PDB entry 7NJK | electron microscopy, 2.52 A resolution | chains C and G of the 20 polymer chains in the assembly

[Chain C]
Protein: ATP synthase subunit alpha
From: Mycolicibacterium smegmatis (strain ATCC 700084 / mc(2)155)
Notes: EC 7.1.2.2
UniProtKB: A0R202 (ATPA_MYCS2); residues 1-548 here = UniProt positions 1-548
Amino-acid sequence (548 residues; numbered 1 to 548; the number before each row is that of its first residue):
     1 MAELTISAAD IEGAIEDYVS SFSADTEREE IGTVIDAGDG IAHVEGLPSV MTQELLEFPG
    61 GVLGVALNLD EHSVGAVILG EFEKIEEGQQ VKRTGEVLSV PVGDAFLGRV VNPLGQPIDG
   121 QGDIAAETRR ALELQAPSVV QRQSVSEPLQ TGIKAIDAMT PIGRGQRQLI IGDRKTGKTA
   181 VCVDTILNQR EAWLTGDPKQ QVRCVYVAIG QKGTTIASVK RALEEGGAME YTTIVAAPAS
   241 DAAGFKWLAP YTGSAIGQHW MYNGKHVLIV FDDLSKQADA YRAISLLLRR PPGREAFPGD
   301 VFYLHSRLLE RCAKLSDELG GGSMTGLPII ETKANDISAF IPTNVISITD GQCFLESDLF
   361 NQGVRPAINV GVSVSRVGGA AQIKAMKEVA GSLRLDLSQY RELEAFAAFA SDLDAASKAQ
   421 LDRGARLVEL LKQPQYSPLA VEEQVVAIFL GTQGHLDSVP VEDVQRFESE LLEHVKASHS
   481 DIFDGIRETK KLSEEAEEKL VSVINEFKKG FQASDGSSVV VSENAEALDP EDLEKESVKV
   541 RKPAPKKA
Disordered / not traced: 1-5, 409-412, 522-526, 546-548
Bound ions: Mg2+: Thr179 (together with ATP)
Small-molecule neighbours:
  - ADP (adenosine-5'-diphosphate): Val374, Ser375, Arg376
  - ATP (adenosine-5'-triphosphate): Asp173, Arg174, Lys175, Thr176, Gly177, Lys178, Thr179, Ala180, Glu331, Phe360, Arg365, Pro366, Gln433, Pro434, Gln435
UniProt features mapped onto this chain:
  - binding site (ATP): Gly172 to Thr179
  - site: Ser373 (Required for activity)

[Chain G]
Protein: ATP synthase gamma chain
From: Mycobacterium smegmatis (strain ATCC 700084 / mc(2)155)
UniProtKB: A0R201 (ATPG_MYCS2); numbering as in UniProt (aligned over 1-307)
Amino-acid sequence (307 residues; each row starts with the number of its first residue):
     1 MAATLRELRG RIRSAGSIKK ITKAQELIAT SRIAKAQARV EAARPYAAEI TNMLTELAGA
    61 SALDHPLLVE RKQPKRAGVL VVSSDRGLCG AYNANVLRRA EELFSLLRDE GKDPVLYVVG
   121 RKALGYFSFR QRTVVESWTG FSERPTYENA REIADTLVNA FMAGADDEGD DAGADGILGV
   181 DELHIVFTEF RSMLSQTAVA RRAAPMEVEY VGEVETGPRT LYSFEPDPET LFDALLPRYI
   241 ATRVYAALLE AAASESASRR RAMKSATDNA DDLIKALTLA ANRERQAQIT QEISEIVGGA
   301 NALAGSK
Disordered / not traced: 1-2, 214-219, 305-307

[How chain C and chain G interact]
Contacting residue pairs (54):
  Pro291(C) - Ala302(G)  hydrophobic
  Pro291(C) - Leu303(G)  hydrophobic
  Pro292(C) - Ala302(G)
  Gly293(C) - Glu295(G)
  Glu295(C) - Glu295(G)  hydrogen bond (backbone-side chain)
  Ser338(C) - Ala3(G)
  Ala527(C) - Glu102(G)
  Ala527(C) - Ser105(G)
  Ala527(C) - Leu106(G)
  Ala527(C) - Asp109(G)
  Leu528(C) - Glu102(G)  hydrogen bond (backbone-backbone)
  Leu528(C) - Leu103(G)  hydrophobic
  Leu528(C) - Leu106(G)
  Leu528(C) - Ala200(G)  hydrophobic
  Pro530(C) - Leu106(G)  hydrophobic
  Leu533(C) - Leu103(G)  hydrophobic
  Leu533(C) - His184(G)
  Leu533(C) - Ala200(G)
  Leu533(C) - Arg201(G)
  Leu533(C) - Arg202(G)
  Glu534(C) - Ala200(G)  hydrogen bond (backbone-backbone)
  Glu534(C) - Arg201(G)
  Glu534(C) - Arg202(G)  hydrogen bond (backbone-backbone)
  Lys535(C) - Arg202(G)
  Lys535(C) - Glu207(G)
  Glu536(C) - Arg201(G)  salt bridge
  Glu536(C) - Arg202(G)  hydrogen bond (backbone-side chain)
  Glu536(C) - Met206(G)
  Glu536(C) - Glu207(G)  hydrogen bond (backbone-backbone)
  Glu536(C) - Tyr239(G)  hydrogen bond
  Glu536(C) - Arg243(G)  salt bridge
  Ser537(C) - Met206(G)
  Ser537(C) - Glu207(G)
  Val538(C) - Leu54(G)  hydrophobic
  Val538(C) - Ala58(G)  hydrophobic
  Val538(C) - Leu68(G)  hydrophobic
  Val538(C) - Met206(G)  hydrophobic
  Val538(C) - Glu207(G)  hydrogen bond (backbone-backbone)
  Val538(C) - Val208(G)
  Val538(C) - Glu209(G)  hydrogen bond (backbone-backbone)
  Lys539(C) - Thr55(G)  hydrogen bond (backbone-side chain)
  Lys539(C) - Glu209(G)
  Val540(C) - Ala58(G)  hydrophobic
  Val540(C) - Gly59(G)
  Val540(C) - Glu209(G)  hydrogen bond (backbone-backbone)
  Val540(C) - Tyr210(G)
  Val540(C) - Val211(G)  hydrogen bond (backbone-backbone)
  Arg541(C) - Thr55(G)
  Arg541(C) - Val211(G)
  Lys542(C) - Gly59(G)
  Lys542(C) - Tyr210(G)
  Lys542(C) - Val211(G)  hydrogen bond (backbone-backbone)
  Lys542(C) - Gly212(G)
  Pro545(C) - Tyr210(G)
Interface residues without a listed pair, chain C (24 interface residues in all): Arg294, Asp336, Asp532, Pro543, Ala544
Interface residues without a listed pair, chain G (35 interface residues in all): Asn52, Glu56, Arg99, Ala203, Glu213, Gln291, Gly298, Gly299
The authors on this interface:
  - interface residues, chain C: Val520(C)
  - interface residues, chain G: Gly212(G)

[In short]
24 residues of chain C face 35 of chain G across their interface; the contacts include 13 hydrogen bonds and 2
salt bridges. Polar pairs include Glu536(C)-Arg201(G), Glu536(C)-Arg243(G) and Glu295(C)-Glu295(G). Chain C
binds ATP and ADP. From UniProt: 8 ATP-binding residues on chain C. The paper reports interface residues
Val520(C) and Gly212(G).
Chain C is ATP synthase subunit alpha (Mycolicibacterium smegmatis (strain ATCC 700084 / mc(2)155)) and chain
G is ATP synthase gamma chain (Mycobacterium smegmatis (strain ATCC 700084 / mc(2)155)); the structure,
Mycobacterium smegmatis ATP synthase state 1a, was determined by electron microscopy (same publication as
7NJL, 7NJM, 7NJN, 7NJO, 7NJP, 7NJQ and 20 further entries).
